8OSL - chains I and M of the 14 polymer chains in the assembly; structure by electron microscopy, 4.90 A resolution (low resolution: residue-level contacts below are approximate; hydrogen-bond / salt-bridge calls are withheld).

Chain I:
Molecule: 147-nt DNA strand
Sequence (147 nucleotides; each row starts with the number of its first residue):
     1 CCCCCACCCC GACTTTGTTC CTGGATCCGT TATGCAACCC AAGCTTCAAC TCTGGGTTTG
    61 TAGTGTGTCC AGGACCTTGA GGGGAGAGGG ACTTTGAAAG CCACGCCTTT CCTCCAGCCT
   121 CACCCTTCAC GTTTGTGGTC CACGTGC

Chain M:
Name: Circadian locomoter output cycles protein kaput
Organism: Mus musculus
Notes: EC 2.3.1.48
UniProtKB: O08785 (CLOCK_MOUSE); residues 26-395 here = UniProt positions 26-395
Chain sequence (375 residues; each row starts with the number of its first residue):
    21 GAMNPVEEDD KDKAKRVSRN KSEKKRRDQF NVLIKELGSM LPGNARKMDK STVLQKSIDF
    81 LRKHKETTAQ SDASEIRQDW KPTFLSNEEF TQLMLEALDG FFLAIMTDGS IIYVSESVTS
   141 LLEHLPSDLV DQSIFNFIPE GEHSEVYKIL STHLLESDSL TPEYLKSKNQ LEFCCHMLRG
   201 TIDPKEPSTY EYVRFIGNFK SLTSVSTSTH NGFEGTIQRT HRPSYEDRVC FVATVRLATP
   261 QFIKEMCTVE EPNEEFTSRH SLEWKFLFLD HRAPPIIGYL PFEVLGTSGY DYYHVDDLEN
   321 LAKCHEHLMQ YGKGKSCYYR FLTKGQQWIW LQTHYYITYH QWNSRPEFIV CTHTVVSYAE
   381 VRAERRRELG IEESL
Unresolved in the structure: 21-33, 92-104, 224-247, 385-395
Sequence notes: expression tag (21-25)
Swiss-Prot annotation at these positions:
  - motif: Asp32 to Arg47 (Nuclear localization signal)
  - site: Arg39 (Interaction with E-box DNA), Glu43 (Interaction with E-box DNA), Arg47 (Interaction with E-box DNA), His84 (Important for interaction with BMAL1)
  - modified residue (Phosphoserine): Ser38, Ser42
  - cross-link: Lys67 (Glycyl lysine isopeptide (Lys-Gly) (interchain with G-Cter in SUMO1))
  - mutagenesis: Ser38 (S38D: Significant decrease in transcriptional activation by the CLOCK-BMAL1 heterodimer ...), Ser42 (S42D: Significant decrease in transcriptional activation by the CLOCK-BMAL1 heterodimer ...), Leu57 (L57E: Reduced BMAL1 binding. Abolishes transcriptional activation by the CLOCK-BMAL1 heterodimer. Abolishes regulation of circadian clock), Lys67 (K67R: Decrease in sumoylation and its transcriptional activity. Abolishes sumoylation and interaction with ESR1 and decrease in its transcriptional activity; when associated with R-851), Leu74 (L74E: Reduced BMAL1 binding. Abolishes transcriptional activation by the CLOCK-BMAL1 heterodimer), Trp284 (W284A: Reduced BMAL1 binding. Slightly reduced transcriptional activation by the CLOCK-BMAL1 heterodimer)

Interface between chain I and chain M:
Pairs across the interface - 7 pairs, chain I then chain M:
  DT127(I) - Asp69(M)
  DC128(I) - Asp69(M)
  DC128(I) - Lys70(M)
  DC128(I) - Ser71(M)
  DC130(I) - Arg47(M)
  DG131(I) - Lys44(M)
  DT132(I) - Glu43(M)
Interface residues without a listed pair, chain M (7 interface residues in all): Asn40

Summary:
The interface between chain I and chain M involves 5 residues on one side and 7 on the other. From UniProt: 6
mutagenesis sites on chain M.
Here chain I is a 147-nt DNA strand and chain M is Circadian locomoter output cycles protein kaput (Mus
musculus). Entry 8OSL (Cryo-EM structure of CLOCK-BMAL1 bound to the native Por enhancer nucleosome (map 2,
additional 3D classification ...) was determined by electron microscopy, deposited together with 8OSJ, 8OSK,
8OTS and 8OTT.
